PDB entry 2L5X | solution NMR | chains B and C of the 4 polymer chains in the assembly

[Chain B (and C)]
Molecule: Protein S100-A13
Source organism: Homo sapiens
Notes: chain C of this document is another copy of the same molecule, construct and numbering; everything in this record applies to it too
UniProtKB: Q99584 (S10AD_HUMAN); residue numbers follow UniProt; this construct covers 1-98
Chain sequence (98 residues; each row starts with the number of its first residue):
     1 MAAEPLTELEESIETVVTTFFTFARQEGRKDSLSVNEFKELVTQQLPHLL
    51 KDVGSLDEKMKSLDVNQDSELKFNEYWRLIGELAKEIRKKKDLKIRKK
UniProt features mapped onto this chain:
  - binding site (Ca(2+)): S32, E37, D64, N66, D68, E70, E75
  - modified residue: S32 (Phosphoserine)

[How chain B and chain C interact]
Residue-residue contacts (60):
  M1(B) - I95(C)
  M1(B) - K97(C)
  M1(B) - K98(C)
  A2(B) - K97(C)
  A2(B) - K98(C)
  A3(B) - K97(C)
  L6(B) - I87(C)
  T7(B) - Q45(C)
  E8(B) - T19(C)
  E8(B) - F23(C)
  E8(B) - Q45(C)
  L9(B) - T19(C)
  L9(B) - L41(C)
  L9(B) - Y76(C)
  E10(B) - H48(C)
  E10(B) - L49(C)
  E10(B) - I87(C)
  E10(B) - K90(C)
  E11(B) - T15(C)
  I13(B) - L83(C)
  I13(B) - A84(C)
  I13(B) - I87(C)
  T15(B) - E11(C)
  T15(B) - T15(C)
  V16(B) - V16(C)
  T19(B) - E8(C)
  T19(B) - L9(C)
  F20(B) - R88(C)
  F21(B) - R88(C)
  F23(B) - E8(C)
  D31(B) - R88(C)
  L41(B) - L9(C)
  Q45(B) - T7(C)
  H48(B) - E10(C)
  L49(B) - E10(C)
  F73(B) - R88(C)
  N74(B) - G81(C)
  N74(B) - K85(C)
  Y76(B) - L9(C)
  W77(B) - W77(C)
  W77(B) - G81(C)
  G81(B) - N74(C)
  G81(B) - W77(C)
  L83(B) - L9(C)
  L83(B) - I13(C)
  A84(B) - I13(C)
  K85(B) - N74(C)
  I87(B) - L6(C)
  I87(B) - E10(C)
  I87(B) - I13(C)
  R88(B) - F20(C)
  R88(B) - F21(C)
  R88(B) - D31(C)
  R88(B) - F73(C)
  K89(B) - F73(C)
  K90(B) - E10(C)
  I95(B) - M1(C)
  K97(B) - M1(C)
  K98(B) - M1(C)
  K98(B) - A2(C)
Other interface residues (no listed pair), chain B (44 interface residues in all): E4, S12, V17, K30, L46, R78, I80, E82
Other interface residues (no listed pair), chain C (42 interface residues in all): A3, S12, V17, K30, L46, R78, I80, E82

[Overview]
44 residues of chain B and 42 residues of chain C are in contact. UniProt lists 7 Ca2+-binding residues on
chain B.
Chain B and chain C are both Protein S100-A13 (Homo sapiens); the structure, Solution structure of
IL1A-S100A13 complex, was determined by solution NMR.
